PDB entry 3JRD | X-ray diffraction, 3.10 A resolution | chains A and B of the 4 polymer chains in the assembly

Chain A (and B):
Name: DNA-binding protein fis
From: Escherichia coli
Notes: chain B of this document is another copy of the same molecule, construct and numbering; everything in this record applies to it too
Reference sequence: P0A6R3 (FIS_ECOLI); residues 1-98 here = UniProt positions 1-98
Sequence (98 residues; each row starts with the number of its first residue):
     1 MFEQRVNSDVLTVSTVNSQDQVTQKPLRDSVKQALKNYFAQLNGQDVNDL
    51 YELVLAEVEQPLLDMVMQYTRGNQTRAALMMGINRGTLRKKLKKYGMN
Disordered / not traced: 1-7 (chain B: fully traced)
Curated features (UniProtKB/Swiss-Prot):
  - DNA-binding region: Q74 to K93 (H-T-H motif)
  - region: N17 to G44 (Required for the stimulation of HIN-mediated recombination)

Chain A / chain B interface:
Contacting residue pairs (85; chain A residue first):
  D9(A) with E57(B)
  V10(A) with Y38(B); L53(B), hydrophobic
  L11(A) with L53(B), hydrophobic; E57(B)
  T12(A) with A34(B); N37(B), hydrogen bond (backbone-side chain)
  V13(A) with S30(B); Q33(B)
  S14(A) with Q33(B)
  Q24(A) with N37(B)
  P26(A) with E57(B)
  L27(A) with S30(B); V31(B); A34(B), hydrophobic; E57(B)
  R28(A) with E57(B), salt bridge; P61(B)
  S30(A) with V13(B); L27(B)
  V31(A) with L27(B), hydrophobic
  K32(A) with D64(B), salt bridge; M65(B)
  Q33(A) with V13(B); S14(B), hydrogen bond
  A34(A) with L11(B), hydrophobic; T12(B); L27(B), hydrophobic
  L35(A) with L11(B), hydrophobic; L62(B), hydrophobic
  K36(A) with M65(B)
  Y38(A) with V10(B), hydrophobic
  F39(A) with M65(B), hydrophobic; M80(B), hydrophobic
  V47(A) with M80(B), hydrophobic
  N48(A) with L79(B); M80(B); M81(B); G82(B), hydrogen bond (backbone-backbone)
  D49(A) with M80(B); M81(B)
  L50(A) with L62(B), hydrophobic; V66(B), hydrophobic; M80(B), hydrogen bond (backbone-backbone); M81(B), hydrogen bond (backbone-backbone)
  Y51(A) with E59(B), hydrogen bond; L62(B), hydrophobic; M81(B), hydrogen bond (backbone-backbone); I83(B), hydrophobic
  L53(A) with L11(B), hydrophobic
  V54(A) with L11(B), hydrophobic; V58(B), hydrophobic; L62(B), hydrophobic
  L55(A) with L55(B), hydrophobic
  E57(A) with N7(B); S8(B); L11(B); L27(B); R28(B), salt bridge
  V58(A) with V31(B), hydrophobic; V54(B), hydrophobic; V58(B), hydrophobic
  E59(A) with Y51(B), hydrogen bond
  Q60(A) with R28(B)
  P61(A) with R28(B); V31(B), hydrophobic; L35(B)
  L62(A) with L35(B), hydrophobic; L50(B), hydrophobic; Y51(B), hydrophobic; V54(B), hydrophobic
  M65(A) with K32(B); F39(B)
  V66(A) with L50(B), hydrophobic
  L79(A) with V47(B); N48(B)
  M80(A) with F39(B), hydrophobic; V47(B); N48(B); D49(B), hydrogen bond (backbone-backbone); L50(B), hydrogen bond (backbone-backbone)
  M81(A) with D49(B); L50(B), hydrogen bond (backbone-backbone); Y51(B), hydrogen bond (backbone-backbone)
  G82(A) with N48(B)
Also at the interface, not in a pair above, chain A (47 interface residues in all): V16, D20, N37, G44, E52, Y69, I83, K91
Also at the interface, not in a pair above, chain B (48 interface residues in all): V16, D20, Q24, P26, L42, E52, Q68, Y69, K91

In short:
47 residues of chain A and 48 residues of chain B are in contact; the contacts include 12 hydrogen bonds and 3
salt bridges. Among the polar pairs are R28(A)-E57(B), K32(A)-D64(B) and T12(A)-N37(B).
Chain A and chain B are both DNA-binding protein fis (Escherichia coli); the structure, Crystal structure of
Fis bound to 27 bp DNA F25 containing T2A3 sequence at center, was determined by X-ray diffraction together
with 3IV5, 3JR9, 3JRA, 3JRB, 3JRC, 3JRE and 4 further entries from the same study.
